Entry 9GEO (electron microscopy, 2.79 A resolution); this record covers chains G and J of the 10 polymer chains in the assembly.

== Chain G ==
Name: Histone H2A type 1
Source organism: Xenopus laevis
UniProtKB: P06897 (H2A1_XENLA); residues 10-120 here correspond to UniProt positions 11-121 (UniProt number = residue number + 1)
Amino-acid sequence (111 residues; each row starts with the number of its first residue):
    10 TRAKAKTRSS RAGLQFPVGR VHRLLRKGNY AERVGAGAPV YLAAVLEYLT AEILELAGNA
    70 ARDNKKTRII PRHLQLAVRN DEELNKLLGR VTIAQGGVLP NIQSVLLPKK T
Not modelled in the structure: 10, 118-120
Construct notes: conflict Arg99 (Gly100 in P06897)
Swiss-Prot annotation at these positions:
  - modified residue: Lys36 (N6-(2-hydroxyisobutyryl)lysine), Lys74 (N6-(2-hydroxyisobutyryl)lysine), Lys75 (N6-(2-hydroxyisobutyryl)lysine), Lys95 (N6-(2-hydroxyisobutyryl)lysine), Gln104 (N5-methylglutamine), Lys118 (N6-(2-hydroxyisobutyryl)lysine)
  - cross-link (Glycyl lysine isopeptide (Lys-Gly)): Lys13 (interchain with G-Cter in ubiquitin), Lys15 (interchain with G-Cter in ubiquitin), Lys119 (interchain with G-Cter in ubiquitin)

== Chain J ==
Molecule: Widom-601 DNA
Sequence (147 nucleotides; numbered -73 to 73; the number before each row is that of its first residue; numbers below 1 keep their minus sign (DA-73 is residue -73)):
   -73 ATCGAGAATC CCGGTGCCGA GGCCGCTCAA TTGGTCGTAG ACAGCTCTAG CACCGCTTAA
   -13 ACGCACGTAC GCGCTGTCCC CCGCGTTTTA ACCGCCAAGG GGATTACTCC CTAGTCTCCA
    47 GGCACGTGTC AGATATATAC ATCCGAT
Not modelled in the structure: -73, 73

== Chain G / chain J interface ==
Contacting residue pairs (16):
  Arg11(G) - DT-43(J)  base contact
  Arg11(G) - DT-42(J)  hydrogen bond to the sugar
  Ala12(G) - DG-41(J)  hydrogen bond to the phosphate
  Lys13(G) - DT-42(J)  phosphate contact
  Ala14(G) - DT-43(J)  phosphate contact
  Ala14(G) - DT-42(J)  phosphate contact
  Lys15(G) - DT-43(J)  phosphate contact
  Lys15(G) - DT-42(J)  hydrogen bond to the phosphate
  Thr16(G) - DT-43(J)  phosphate contact
  Arg17(G) - DT-43(J)  salt bridge to the phosphate
  Arg20(G) - DT-42(J)  salt bridge to the phosphate
  Gly28(G) - DT-43(J)  phosphate contact
  Arg29(G) - DA-44(J)  phosphate contact
  Arg32(G) - DA-44(J)  salt bridge to the phosphate
  Arg42(G) - DA-35(J)  sugar contact
  Arg77(G) - DA-54(J)  sugar contact
Other interface residues (no listed pair), chain J (7 interface residues in all): DA-45

== Summary ==
The interface between chain G and chain J involves 13 residues on one side and 7 on the other, with 3 hydrogen
bonds and 3 salt bridges. Polar pairs include Arg11(G)-DT-42(J), Ala12(G)-DG-41(J) and Lys15(G)-DT-42(J).
Here chain G is Histone H2A type 1 (Xenopus laevis) and chain J is Widom-601 DNA. Entry 9GEO (Nucleosome core
particle) was determined by electron microscopy (same publication as 9GEN, 9GEP, 9GEQ, 9GER, 9IHD, 9IHE and
9IHF).
